Entry 7TEL (X-ray diffraction, 2.40 A resolution); this record covers chain A.

# Chain A
Protein: 3C-like proteinase
Organism: Severe acute respiratory syndrome coronavirus 2
Notes: EC 3.4.22.69
UniProt: P0DTD1 (R1AB_SARS2); residues 1-306 here correspond to UniProt positions 3264-3569 (UniProt number = residue number + 3263)
Amino-acid sequence (306 residues; each row starts with the number of its first residue):
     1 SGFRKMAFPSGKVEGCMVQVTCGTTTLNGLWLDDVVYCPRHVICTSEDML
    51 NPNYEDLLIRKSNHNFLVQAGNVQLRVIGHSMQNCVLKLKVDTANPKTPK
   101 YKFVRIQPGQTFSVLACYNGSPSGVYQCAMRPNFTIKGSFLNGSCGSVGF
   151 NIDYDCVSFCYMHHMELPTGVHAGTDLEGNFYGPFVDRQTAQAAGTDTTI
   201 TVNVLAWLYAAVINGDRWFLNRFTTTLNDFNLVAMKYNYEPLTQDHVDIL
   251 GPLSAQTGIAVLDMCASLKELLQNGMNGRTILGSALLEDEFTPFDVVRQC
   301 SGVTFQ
Disordered / not traced: 303-306
Curated features (UniProtKB/Swiss-Prot):
  - active site: H41 (For 3CL-PRO activity), C145 (Nucleophile)
  - site: Q306 (Cleavage)
  - cross-link (Glycyl lysine isopeptide (Lys-Gly)): K5 (interchain with G-Cter in ubiquitin), K90 (interchain with G-Cter in ubiquitin)
Small-molecule neighbours: I2N (N-[(3-chloro-5-fluorophenyl)methyl]-N-[4-(1H-imidazol-4-yl)phenyl]-2-(isoquinolin-4-yl)acetamide): S1, T25, H41, C44, T45, S46, M49, F140, L141, N142, S144, C145, H163, H164, M165, E166, L167, H172, V186, D187, R188, Q189, T190, Q192

# In short
Bound to chain A: compound I2N. Curated annotation (UniProt) lists active-site residues H41 and C145.
Chain A is 3C-like proteinase (Severe acute respiratory syndrome coronavirus 2); the structure, SARS-CoV-2
3CLPro in complex with
N-(4-(1H-imidazol-4-yl)phenyl)-N-(3-chloro-5-fluorobenzyl)-2-(isoquinolin-4-yl)acetamide, was determined by
X-ray diffraction together with 7TEK from the same study.
